9CEX - chains B and P of the 6 polymer chains in the assembly; structure by electron microscopy, 3.27 A resolution.

== Chain B ==
Molecule: 15-nt DNA strand
Sequence (15 nucleotides; row label = number of the first residue in the row):
     1 TTTTTTTTTTTTTTT
Ion coordination: Mg2+ site 1: DT1 (shared with Asp383(P), Glu541(P) of chain P)

== Chain P ==
Molecule: Maltose/maltodextrin-binding periplasmic protein, Spizellomyces punctatus Fanzor 1
Organism: Escherichia coli K-12
Reference sequence: chimeric construct of P0AEX9, A0A0L0H5U9: residues -375 to -10 from P0AEX9 (MALE_ECOLI) positions 27-392 (UniProt number = residue number + 402); residues 2-638 from A0A0L0H5U9 positions 2-638 (same numbers)
Sequence (1032 residues; numbered -393 to 638; the number before each row is that of its first residue; numbers below 1 keep their minus sign (Met-393 is residue -393)):
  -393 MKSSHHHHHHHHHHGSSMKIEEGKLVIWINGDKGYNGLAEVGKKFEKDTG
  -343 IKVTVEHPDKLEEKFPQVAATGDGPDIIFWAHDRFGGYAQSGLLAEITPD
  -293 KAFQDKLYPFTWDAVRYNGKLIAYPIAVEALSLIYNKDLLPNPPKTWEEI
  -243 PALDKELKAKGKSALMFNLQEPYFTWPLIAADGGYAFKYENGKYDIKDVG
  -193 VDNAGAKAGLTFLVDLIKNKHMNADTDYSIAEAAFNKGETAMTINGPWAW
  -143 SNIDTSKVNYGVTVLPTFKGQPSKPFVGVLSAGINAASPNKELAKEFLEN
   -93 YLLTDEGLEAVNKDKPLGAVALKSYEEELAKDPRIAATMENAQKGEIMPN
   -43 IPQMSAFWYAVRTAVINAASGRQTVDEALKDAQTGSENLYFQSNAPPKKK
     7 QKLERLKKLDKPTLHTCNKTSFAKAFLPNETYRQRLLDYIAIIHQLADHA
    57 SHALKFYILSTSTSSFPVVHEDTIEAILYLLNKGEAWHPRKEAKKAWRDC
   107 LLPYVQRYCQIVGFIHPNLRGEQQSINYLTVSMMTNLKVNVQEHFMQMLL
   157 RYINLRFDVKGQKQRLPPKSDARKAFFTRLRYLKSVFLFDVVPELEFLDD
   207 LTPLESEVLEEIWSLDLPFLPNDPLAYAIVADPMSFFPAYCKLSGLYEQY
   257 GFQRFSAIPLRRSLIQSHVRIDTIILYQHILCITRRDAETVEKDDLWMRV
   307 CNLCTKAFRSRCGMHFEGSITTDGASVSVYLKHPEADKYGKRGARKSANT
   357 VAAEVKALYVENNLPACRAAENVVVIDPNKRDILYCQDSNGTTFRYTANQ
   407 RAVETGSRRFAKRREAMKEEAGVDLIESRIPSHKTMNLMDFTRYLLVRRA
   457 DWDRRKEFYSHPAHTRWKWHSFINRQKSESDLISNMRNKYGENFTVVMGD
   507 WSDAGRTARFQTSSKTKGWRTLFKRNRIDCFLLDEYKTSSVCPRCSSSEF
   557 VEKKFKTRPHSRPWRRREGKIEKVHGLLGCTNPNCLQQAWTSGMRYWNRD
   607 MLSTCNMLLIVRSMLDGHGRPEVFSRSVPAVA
Unresolved in the structure: -393 to 17, 346-361, 634-638
Differences from the reference sequence: expression tag (-393 to -376); linker (-9 to 1)
Ion coordination: Mg2+ site 1: Asp383, Glu541 (shared with DT1(B) of chain B); Mg2+ site 2: Asp383, Asn385, Asp606 (shared with DT1(B) of chain B); Zn2+: Cys548, Cys551, Cys586, Cys591
What the authors report for this chain:
  - mutagenesis - D606N: increased catalytic activity

== Chain B / chain P interface ==
Residue-residue contacts (16; chain B residue first):
  DT1(B) with Asp383(P), phosphate contact; Asn385(P), phosphate contact; Trp507(P), hydrogen bond to the sugar; Glu541(P), phosphate contact
  DT2(B) with Asn385(P), phosphate contact; Lys386(P), hydrogen bond to the phosphate; Gln517(P), hydrogen bond to the base; His581(P), salt bridge to the phosphate; Arg605(P), phosphate contact
  DT3(B) with Arg568(P), sugar contact; Glu578(P), phosphate contact; His581(P), phosphate contact
  DT4(B) with Phe516(P), sugar contact; His566(P), salt bridge to the phosphate; Arg571(P), salt bridge to the phosphate
  DT5(B) with Lys576(P), salt bridge to the phosphate
Interface residues without a listed pair, chain P (19 interface residues in all): Pro384, Arg387, Ser545, Lys560, Asp606

== Overview ==
5 residues of chain B face 19 of chain P across their interface, with 3 hydrogen bonds and 4 salt bridges.
Polar contacts include DT2(B)-Gln517(P), DT1(B)-Trp507(P) and DT2(B)-Lys386(P). DT1(B), Asp383(P) and
Glu541(P) coordinate Mg2+ site 1. DT1(B), Asp383(P), Asn385(P) and Asp606(P) form the Mg2+ site 2. The paper
reports that D606N of chain P increases catalytic activity.
Chain B is a 15-nt DNA strand and chain P is Maltose/maltodextrin-binding periplasmic protein, Spizellomyces
punctatus Fanzor 1 (Escherichia coli K-12); the structure, Spizellomyces punctatus Fanzor (SpuFz) State 4, was
determined by electron microscopy (same publication as 9CER, 9CES, 9CET, 9CEU, 9CEV, 9CEW and 6 further
entries).
